6HUQ - chains N and a of the 28 polymer chains in the assembly; structure by X-ray diffraction, 3.00 A resolution.

# Chain N
Molecule: Proteasome subunit beta type-1
Organism: Saccharomyces cerevisiae (strain ATCC 204508 / S288c)
Notes: EC 3.4.25.1
UniProt: P38624 (PSB1_YEAST); residues 1-196 here correspond to UniProt positions 20-215 (UniProt number = residue number + 19)
Amino-acid sequence (196 residues; each row starts with the number of its first residue):
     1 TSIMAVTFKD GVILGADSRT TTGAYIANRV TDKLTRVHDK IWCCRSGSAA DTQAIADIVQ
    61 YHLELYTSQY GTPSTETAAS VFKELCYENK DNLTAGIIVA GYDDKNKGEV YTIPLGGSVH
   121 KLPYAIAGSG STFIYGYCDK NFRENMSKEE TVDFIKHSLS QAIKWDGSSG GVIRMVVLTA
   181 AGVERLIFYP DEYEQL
Metal / ion sites: Mg2+: Ile163, Ser169
Curated features (UniProtKB/Swiss-Prot):
  - active site: Thr1 (Nucleophile)

# Chain a
Molecule: Proteasome subunit beta type-7
Organism: Saccharomyces cerevisiae (strain ATCC 204508 / S288c)
Notes: EC 3.4.25.1
UniProt: P30657 (PSB7_YEAST); residues -12 to 233 here correspond to UniProt positions 21-266 (UniProt number = residue number + 33)
Amino-acid sequence (246 residues; numbered -12 to 233; the number before each row is that of its first residue; numbers below 1 keep their minus sign (Thr-12 is residue -12)):
   -12 TQIANAGASP MVNTQQPIVT GTSVISMKYD NGVIIAADNL GSYGSLLRFN GVERLIPVGD
    48 NTVVGISGDI SDMQHIERLL KDLVTENAYD NPLADAEEAL EPSYIFEYLA TVMYQRRSKM
   108 NPLWNAIIVA GVQSNGDQFL RYVNLLGVTY SSPTLATGFG AHMANPLLRK VVDRESDIPK
   168 TTVQVAEEAI VNAMRVLYYR DARSSRNFSL AIIDKNTGLT FKKNLQVENM KWDFAKDIKG
   228 YGTQKI
Not modelled in the structure: -12 to 0, 225-233

# How chain N and chain a interact
Pairs across the interface (44; chain N residue first):
  Arg19(N) - Ala189(a)
  Thr21(N) - Ala189(a)
  Ala24(N) - Phe146(a)
  Ala24(N) - Arg187(a)
  Ala24(N) - Asp188(a)
  Ala24(N) - Ala189(a)  hydrogen bond (backbone-backbone)
  Ala24(N) - Arg190(a)
  Tyr25(N) - Phe146(a)  hydrophobic
  Tyr25(N) - Arg187(a)
  Ile26(N) - Tyr186(a)
  Ile26(N) - Arg187(a)  hydrogen bond (backbone-backbone)
  Ile26(N) - Asp188(a)
  Ile26(N) - Ala189(a)
  Ala27(N) - Arg187(a)  hydrogen bond (backbone-side chain)
  Arg29(N) - Tyr186(a)
  Arg29(N) - Arg187(a)
  Arg29(N) - Lys218(a)  hydrogen bond (side chain-backbone)
  Arg29(N) - Trp219(a)
  Arg29(N) - Phe221(a)
  Val30(N) - Trp219(a)  hydrophobic
  Val30(N) - Phe221(a)  hydrophobic
  Val30(N) - Ala222(a)  hydrophobic
  Phe133(N) - Leu33(a)  hydrophobic
  Lys164(N) - Leu34(a)
  Trp165(N) - Ser32(a)
  Trp165(N) - Leu33(a)
  Trp165(N) - Leu34(a)  hydrogen bond (backbone-backbone)
  Trp165(N) - Arg35(a)
  Asp166(N) - Ser32(a)
  Gly167(N) - Ser32(a)  hydrogen bond (backbone-backbone)
  Gly167(N) - Leu34(a)
  Gly167(N) - Ala189(a)
  Ser168(N) - Ser32(a)
  Gly171(N) - Trp219(a)
  Val172(N) - Trp219(a)  hydrophobic
  Arg174(N) - Ala222(a)  hydrogen bond (side chain-backbone)
  Ile187(N) - Lys223(a)
  Tyr189(N) - Trp219(a)  hydrophobic
  Tyr189(N) - Asp220(a)
  Tyr189(N) - Lys223(a)
  Pro190(N) - Trp219(a)
  Asp191(N) - Arg193(a)  salt bridge
  Glu194(N) - Tyr185(a)  hydrogen bond
  Glu194(N) - Arg193(a)  salt bridge
Interface residues without a listed pair, chain N (26 interface residues in all): Ser18, Gly23, Asn28, Ile163
Interface residues without a listed pair, chain a (21 interface residues in all): Asn37, Met150, Met217

# In short
The interface between chain N and chain a involves 26 residues on one side and 21 on the other, with 8
hydrogen bonds and 2 salt bridges. Polar contacts include Asp191(N)-Arg193(a), Glu194(N)-Arg193(a) and
Ala27(N)-Arg187(a). From UniProt: active-site residue Thr1(N) on chain N.
Chain N is Proteasome subunit beta type-1 and chain a is Proteasome subunit beta type-7, both from
Saccharomyces cerevisiae (strain ATCC 204508 / S288c); the structure, Yeast 20S proteasome with human beta2c
(S171G) in complex with 20, was determined by X-ray diffraction together with 6HTB, 6HTC, 6HTD, 6HTP, 6HTR,
6HUB and 30 further entries from the same study.
